Entry 5OC4 (X-ray diffraction, 1.71 A resolution); this record covers chain A.

# Chain A
Protein: tRNA-dihydrouridine(20) synthase [NAD(P)+]-like
Source organism: Homo sapiens
Notes: EC 1.3.1.-
UniProt: Q9NX74 (DUS2L_HUMAN); numbering as in UniProt (aligned over 338-450)
Sequence (119 residues; each row starts with the number of its first residue):
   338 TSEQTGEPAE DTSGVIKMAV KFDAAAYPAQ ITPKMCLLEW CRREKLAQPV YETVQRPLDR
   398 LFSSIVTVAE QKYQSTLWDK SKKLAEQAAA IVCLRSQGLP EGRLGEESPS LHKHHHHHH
Disordered / not traced: 338-346, 443-456
Sequence notes: engineered mutation Ala361 (Arg in Q9NX74), Ala362 (Arg in Q9NX74); expression tag (451-456)
Reported in the primary citation:
  - mutagenesis - K419A/K420A (17-fold): decreased binding to tRNA
  - specificity-determining residues: Gln367

# Overview
From the paper: K419A/K420A reduce binding to tRNA; the specificity determinant Gln367.
Chain A is tRNA-dihydrouridine(20) synthase [NAD(P)+]-like (Homo sapiens); the structure, Crystal structure of
human tRNA-dihydrouridine(20) synthase dsRBD R361A-R362A mutant, was determined by X-ray diffraction,
deposited together with 5OC5 and 5OC6.
